Entry 7X9G (X-ray diffraction, 2.80 A resolution); this record covers chains B and C of the 3 polymer chains in the assembly.

[Chain B]
Name: Ectodysplasin-A, secreted form
Organism: Homo sapiens
UniProt: Q92838 (EDA_HUMAN); residue numbers follow UniProt; this construct covers 233-391
Amino-acid sequence (159 residues; numbered 233 to 391; the number before each row is that of its first residue):
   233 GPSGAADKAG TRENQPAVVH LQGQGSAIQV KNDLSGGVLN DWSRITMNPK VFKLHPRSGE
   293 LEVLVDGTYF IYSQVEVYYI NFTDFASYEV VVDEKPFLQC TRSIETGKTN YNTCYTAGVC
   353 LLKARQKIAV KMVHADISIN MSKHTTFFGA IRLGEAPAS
Disordered / not traced: 233-246, 390-391
Swiss-Prot annotation at these positions:
  - glycosylation (N-linked (GlcNAc...) asparagine): N313, N372
  - natural variant: H252 (H252L: In XHED; H252Y: In XHED), G255 (G255C: In XHED; G255D: In XHED), A259 (A259E: In STHAGX1), I260 (I260S: In STHAGX1), L266 (L266R: In XHED), G269 (G269V: In XHED), L271 (L271P: In XHED), W274 (W274G: In XHED; W274R: In XHED), R289 (R289C: In STHAGX1; R289L: In STHAGX1; R289P: In XHED), S290 (S290C: In XHED), G291 (G291R: In XHED; G291W: In XHED), L293 (L293P: In XHED), 29 further natural variant entries in UniProt
What the authors report for this chain:
  - disease-associated variants - A259E, D265G, R276C: decreased signaling with Tumor necrosis factor receptor superfamily member EDAR (chain C)
  - disease-associated variants - R276C: unchanged binding to Tumor necrosis factor receptor superfamily member EDAR (chain C)
  - specificity-determining residues: V307, E308
  - mutagenesis - R276C: unchanged binding to Tumor necrosis factor receptor superfamily member EDAR (chain C)

[Chain C]
Name: Tumor necrosis factor receptor superfamily member EDAR
Organism: Homo sapiens
UniProt: Q9UNE0 (EDAR_HUMAN); numbering as in UniProt (aligned over 28-150)
Amino-acid sequence (123 residues; each row starts with the number of its first residue):
    28 YSNCGENEYY NQTTGLCQEC PPCGPGEEPY LSCGYGTKDE DYGCVPCPAE KFSKGGYQIC
    88 RRHKDCEGFF RATVLTPGDM ENDAECGPCL PGYYMLENRP RNIYGMVCYS CLLAPPNTKE
   148 CVG
Disordered / not traced: 28-43, 60-65, 119-126, 138-150
Swiss-Prot annotation at these positions:
  - glycosylation: N38 (N-linked (GlcNAc...) asparagine)
  - natural variant: C47 (C47Y: In ECTD10B), C87 (C87R: In ECTD10B), R89 (R89H: In ECTD10B), R98 (R98Q: In ECTD10B), D110 (D110A: In ECTD10B), C148 (C148R: In ECTD10B)
Disulfides: C50-C71, C74-C87, C116-C135
What the authors report for this chain:
  - specificity-determining residues: D92, G95 (proposed by the authors, not directly observed)

[How chain B and chain C interact]
Pairs across the interface (20):
  Q256(B) - I86(C)
  Q256(B) - R88(C)  hydrogen bond
  S258(B) - R88(C)
  S258(B) - R89(C)  hydrogen bond (side chain-backbone)
  A259(B) - R89(C)
  Q261(B) - R89(C)  hydrogen bond
  D265(B) - K78(C)  salt bridge
  D265(B) - R89(C)
  D273(B) - I86(C)
  D273(B) - R88(C)  salt bridge
  R289(B) - P56(C)  hydrogen bond (side chain-backbone)
  Y310(B) - D92(C)  hydrogen bond
  Y310(B) - G95(C)
  Y311(B) - E94(C)
  K340(B) - E94(C)  salt bridge
  K340(B) - F97(C)
  T341(B) - E94(C)  hydrogen bond
  T341(B) - F97(C)
  Y343(B) - G95(C)  hydrogen bond (side chain-backbone)
  Y343(B) - V134(C)
Interface residues without a listed pair, chain B (13 interface residues in all): S370
Interface residues without a listed pair, chain C (14 interface residues in all): E55, Y57, L58, H90
The authors on this interface:
  - pairs named by the authors: R289(B)-P56(C), Y311(B)-E94(C), K340(B)-E94(C), T341(B)-E94(C), D92(C)-Y310(B)
  - interface residues, chain B: S258(B), A259(B), Q261(B), D265(B), D273(B), Y310(B)
  - hot spots on chain B (mutagenesis) - A259E, D265G: abolished binding to Tumor necrosis factor receptor superfamily member EDAR (chain C)
  - interface residues, chain C: K78(C), R88(C), R89(C)

[In short]
13 residues of chain B and 14 residues of chain C are in contact, with 7 hydrogen bonds and 3 salt bridges.
Among the polar pairs are D265(B)-K78(C), D273(B)-R88(C) and K340(B)-E94(C). The authors report contacts
between R289(B) and P56(C), Y311(B) and E94(C) and K340(B) and E94(C) among others. The paper reports that
A259E, D265G and R276C of chain B reduce signaling with Tumor necrosis factor receptor superfamily member EDAR
(chain C); interface residues S258(B), A259(B) and K78(C) among others.
Here chain B is Ectodysplasin-A, secreted form and chain C is Tumor necrosis factor receptor superfamily
member EDAR, both from Homo sapiens. Entry 7X9G (Crystal structure of human EDA and EDAR) was determined by
X-ray diffraction.
